PDB entry 7N0Y | X-ray diffraction, 2.58 A resolution | chains B and G of the 6 polymer chains in the assembly

Chain B:
Protein: Acetylcholine-binding protein
From: Lymnaea stagnalis
UniProt: P58154 (ACHP_LYMST); residues 1-205 here correspond to UniProt positions 20-224 (UniProt number = residue number + 19)
Amino-acid sequence (205 residues; numbered 1 to 205; the number before each row is that of its first residue):
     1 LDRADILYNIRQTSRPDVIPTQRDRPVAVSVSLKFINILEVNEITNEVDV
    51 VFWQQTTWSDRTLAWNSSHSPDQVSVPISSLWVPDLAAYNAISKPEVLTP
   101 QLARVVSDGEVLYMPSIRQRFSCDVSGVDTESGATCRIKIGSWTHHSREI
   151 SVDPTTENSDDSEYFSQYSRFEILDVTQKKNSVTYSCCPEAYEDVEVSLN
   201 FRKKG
Curated features (UniProtKB/Swiss-Prot):
  - glycosylation: N66 (N-linked (GlcNAc...) asparagine)
Disulfides: C123-C136, C187-C188

Chain G:
Protein: Globular alpha-conotoxin AusIA
UniProt: P0DL39 (CA1A_CONAV); numbering as in UniProt (aligned over 1-16)
Amino-acid sequence (16 residues; each row starts with the number of its first residue):
     1 SCCARNPACRHNHPCV
Not modelled in the structure: 1, 16
Curated features (UniProtKB/Swiss-Prot):
  - site (Important for the structural rigidity of the globular toxin, which impacts ability to inhibit alpha-7/CHRNA7 nAChR): A4, R5
Disulfides: C2-C9, C3-C15
Reported in the primary citation:
  - mutagenesis - P7A, R10A: abolished binding to alpha7-containing nAChRs

Chain B / chain G interface:
Pairs across the interface (21; chain B residue first):
  K34(B) with R10(G)
  W53(B) with R5(G); P7(G), hydrophobic
  Q55(B) with R10(G), hydrogen bond; P14(G)
  Q73(B) with N12(G), hydrogen bond (side chain-backbone)
  R104(B) with H11(G); N12(G), hydrogen bond
  L112(B) with R10(G); H11(G); P14(G), hydrophobic
  M114(B) with P7(G); R10(G); H11(G)
  T155(B) with C15(G)
  E157(B) with C3(G); C15(G)
  E163(B) with R5(G), salt bridge
  Y164(B) with A4(G); R5(G), hydrogen bond (side chain-backbone); R10(G), hydrogen bond
Also at the interface, not in a pair above, chain B (12 interface residues in all): D160
From the paper, about this interface:
  - pairs named by the authors: K34(B)-R10(G), W53(B)-R10(G), Q55(B)-R10(G) (hydrogen bond), Q73(B)-H11(G), R104(B)-H11(G), L112(B)-R10(G), L112(B)-H11(G) (hydrophobic contact), M114(B)-R10(G), E163(B)-R5(G) (salt bridge), Y164(B)-A4(G) (hydrophobic contact), R5(G)-Y164(B) (hydrogen bond), R10(G)-Y164(B) (hydrogen bond)
  - interface residues, chain G: N12(G)

Overview:
The interface between chain B and chain G involves 12 residues on one side and 9 on the other, with 5 hydrogen
bonds and 1 salt bridge. Polar contacts include E163(B)-R5(G), Q55(B)-R10(G) and Q73(B)-N12(G). The authors
report contacts between K34(B) and R10(G), W53(B) and R10(G) and Q73(B) and H11(G) among others; hydrogen
bonds between Q55(B) and R10(G), R5(G) and Y164(B) and R10(G) and Y164(B); hydrophobic contacts between
L112(B) and H11(G) and Y164(B) and A4(G). The paper reports that P7A and R10A of chain G abolish binding to
alpha7-containing nAChRs; the interface residue N12(G).
Chain B is Acetylcholine-binding protein (Lymnaea stagnalis) and chain G is Globular alpha-conotoxin AusIA;
the structure, Rigidity of loop 1 contributes to equipotency of globular and ribbon isomers of alpha-conotoxin
AusIA, was determined by X-ray diffraction (same publication as 7N0W).
